Entry 7PHB (electron microscopy, 4.90 A resolution (low resolution: residue-level contacts below are approximate; hydrogen-bond / salt-bridge calls are withheld)); this record covers chains C and 5 of the 56 polymer chains in the assembly.

[Chain C]
Name: 30S ribosomal protein S4
Source organism: Mycoplasma pneumoniae M129
UniProt: P46775 (RS4_MYCPN); residue numbers follow UniProt; this construct covers 1-205
Amino-acid sequence (205 residues; row label = number of the first residue in the row):
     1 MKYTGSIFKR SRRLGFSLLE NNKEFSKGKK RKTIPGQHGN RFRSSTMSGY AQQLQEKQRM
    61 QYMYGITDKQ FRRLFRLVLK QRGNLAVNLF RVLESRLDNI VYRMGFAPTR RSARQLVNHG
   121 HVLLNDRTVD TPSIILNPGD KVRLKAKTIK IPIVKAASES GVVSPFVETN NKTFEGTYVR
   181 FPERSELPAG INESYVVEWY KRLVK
Disordered / not traced: 204-205

[Chain 5]
Molecule: 16S ribosomal RNA
Source organism: Mycoplasma pneumoniae M129
Sequence (1520 nucleotides; row label = number of the first residue in the row):
     1 UUUUUCUGAG AGUUUGAUCC UGGCUCAGGA UUAACGCUGG CGGCAUGCCU AAUACAUGCA
    61 AGUCGAUCGA AAGUAGUAAU ACUUUAGAGG CGAACGGGUG AGUAACACGU AUCCAAUCUA
   121 CCUUAUAAUG GGGGAUAACU AGUUGAAAGA CUAGCUAAUA CCGCAUAAGA ACUUUGGUUC
   181 GCAUGAAUCA AAGUUGAAAG GACCUGCAAG GGUUCGUUAU UUGAUGAGGG UGCGCCAUAU
   241 CAGCUAGUUG GUGGGGUAAC GGCCUACCAA GGCAAUGACG UGUAGCUAUG CUGAGAAGUA
   301 GAAUAGCCAC AAUGGGACUG AGACACGGCC CAUACUCCUA CGGGAGGCAG CAGUAGGGAA
   361 UUUUUCACAA UGAGCGAAAG CUUGAUGGAG CAAUGCCGCG UGAACGAUGA AGGUCUUUAA
   421 GAUUGUAAAG UUCUUUUAUU UGGGAAGAAU GACUUUAGCA GGUAAUGGCU AGAGUUUGAC
   481 UGUACCAUUU UGAAUAAGUG ACGACUAACU AUGUGCCAGC AGUCGCGGUA AUACAUAGGU
   541 CGCAAGCGUU AUCCGGAUUU AUUGGGCGUA AAGCAAGCGC AGGCGGAUUG AAAAGUCUGG
   601 UGUUAAAGGC AGCUGCUUAA CAGUUGUAUG CAUUGGAAAC UAUUAAUCUA GAGUGUGGUA
   661 GGGAGUUUUG GAAUUUCAUG UGGAGCGGUG AAAUGCGUAG AUAUAUGAAG GAACACCAGU
   721 GGCGAAGGCG AAAACUUAGG CCAUUACUGA CGCUUAGGCU UGAAAGUGUG GGGAGCAAAU
   781 AGGAUUAGAU ACCCUAGUAG UCCACACCGU AAACGAUAGA UACUAGCUGU CGGGGCGAUC
   841 CCCUCGGUAG UGAAGUUAAC ACAUUAAGUA UCUCGCCUGG GUAGUACAUU CGCAAGAAUG
   901 AAACUCAAAC GGAAUUGACG GGGACCCGCA CAAGUGGUGG AGCAUGUUGC UUAAUUCGAC
   961 GGUACACGAA AAACCUUACC UAGACUUGAC AUCCUUGGCA AAGUUAUGGA AACAUAAUGG
  1021 AGGUUAACCG AGUGACAGGU GGUGCAUGGU UGUCGUCAGC UCGUGUCGUG AGAUGUUGGG
  1081 UUAAGUCCCG CAACGAGCGC AACCCUUAUC GUUAGUUACA UUGUCUAGCG AGACUGCUAA
  1141 UGCAAAUUGG AGGAAGGAAG GGAUGACGUC AAAUCAUCAU GCCCCUUAUG UCUAGGGCUG
  1201 CAAACGUGCU ACAAUGGCCA AUACAAACAG UCGCCAGCUU GUAAAAGUGA GCAAAUCUGU
  1261 AAAGUUGGUC UCAGUUCGGA UUGAGGGCUG CAAUUCGUCC UCAUGAAGUC GGAAUCACUA
  1321 GUAAUCGCGA AUCAGCUAUG UCGCGGUGAA UACGUUCUCG GGUCUUGUAC ACACCGCCCG
  1381 UCAAACUAUG AAAGCUGGUA AUAUUUAAAA ACGUGUUGCU AACCAUUAGG AAGCGCAUGU
  1441 CAAGGAUAGC ACCGGUGAUU GGAGUUAAGU CGUAACAAGG UACCCCUACG AGAACGUGGG
  1501 GGUGGAUCAC CUCCUUUCUA
Disordered / not traced: 1-4, 181-184, 1020-1027, 1510-1520

[Chain C / chain 5 interface]
Pairs across the interface (96):
  Met-1(C) / U401(5)
  Met-1(C) / A497(5)
  Met-1(C) / A544(5)
  Met-1(C) / A545(5)
  Lys-2(C) / C399(5)
  Lys-2(C) / G400(5)
  Lys-2(C) / U401(5)
  Lys-2(C) / A545(5)
  Tyr-3(C) / U401(5)
  Gly-5(C) / A427(5)
  Ser-6(C) / A427(5)
  Ile-7(C) / A427(5)
  Phe-8(C) / U426(5)
  Phe-8(C) / A427(5)
  Lys-9(C) / U424(5)
  Lys-9(C) / G425(5)
  Lys-9(C) / U540(5)
  Arg-10(C) / C541(5)
  Arg-12(C) / U424(5)
  Arg-13(C) / U540(5)
  Arg-13(C) / C541(5)
  Glu-24(C) / U426(5)
  Lys-27(C) / G406(5)
  Lys-27(C) / A407(5)
  Lys-27(C) / G409(5)
  Gly-28(C) / A407(5)
  Gly-28(C) / U408(5)
  Lys-29(C) / A407(5)
  Lys-29(C) / U408(5)
  Lys-29(C) / G409(5)
  Lys-29(C) / A422(5)
  Arg-31(C) / G409(5)
  Arg-31(C) / U423(5)
  Pro-35(C) / U424(5)
  Gly-36(C) / U423(5)
  Gly-36(C) / G539(5)
  Gln-37(C) / U414(5)
  Gln-37(C) / G539(5)
  His-38(C) / C509(5)
  Phe-42(C) / C509(5)
  Ser-45(C) / A508(5)
  Tyr-50(C) / U506(5)
  Tyr-50(C) / A507(5)
  Ala-51(C) / A507(5)
  Leu-54(C) / A507(5)
  Lys-57(C) / C543(5)
  Gln-58(C) / G542(5)
  Gln-58(C) / C543(5)
  Gln-61(C) / C543(5)
  Thr-67(C) / A544(5)
  Asp-68(C) / C543(5)
  Asp-68(C) / A544(5)
  Lys-69(C) / G398(5)
  Lys-69(C) / A544(5)
  Lys-69(C) / A545(5)
  Lys-69(C) / G546(5)
  Gln-70(C) / G398(5)
  Gln-70(C) / C399(5)
  Arg-73(C) / C397(5)
  Arg-73(C) / G398(5)
  Arg-73(C) / A619(5)
  Lys-80(C) / A611(5)
  Arg-82(C) / C6(5)
  Thr-109(C) / A404(5)
  Arg-111(C) / A403(5)
  Ser-112(C) / A403(5)
  Arg-114(C) / G400(5)
  Gln-115(C) / G402(5)
  Gln-115(C) / A403(5)
  Gln-115(C) / A493(5)
  Asn-118(C) / C399(5)
  Asn-118(C) / G400(5)
  Asn-118(C) / U436(5)
  His-119(C) / U434(5)
  His-119(C) / U435(5)
  His-119(C) / U436(5)
  His-119(C) / A493(5)
  Arg-127(C) / U618(5)
  Thr-128(C) / U617(5)
  Val-129(C) / U617(5)
  Asp-130(C) / U617(5)
  Thr-131(C) / U617(5)
  Thr-131(C) / U618(5)
  Thr-131(C) / A619(5)
  Pro-132(C) / C399(5)
  Ser-133(C) / C399(5)
  Ile-134(C) / U618(5)
  Lys-145(C) / A487(5)
  Ile-151(C) / C433(5)
  Ile-151(C) / U434(5)
  Pro-152(C) / C433(5)
  Ile-153(C) / C433(5)
  Lys-201(C) / A9(5)
  Lys-201(C) / G28(5)
  Arg-202(C) / G28(5)
  Arg-202(C) / G29(5)
Other interface residues (no listed pair), chain C (66 interface residues in all): Lys-23, Thr-33, Asn-40, Thr-46, Tyr-62, Pro-108, Lys-147, Lys-150, Glu-198, Tyr-200
Other interface residues (no listed pair), chain 5 (54 interface residues in all): C415, U488, A504, U510, G538, C610, C616, A620

[Overview]
66 residues of chain C face 54 of chain 5 across their interface.
Here chain C is 30S ribosomal protein S4 and chain 5 is 16S ribosomal RNA, both from Mycoplasma pneumoniae
M129. Entry 7PHB (70S ribosome with A- and P-site tRNAs in chloramphenicol-treated Mycoplasma pneumoniae
cells) was determined by electron microscopy together with 7OOC, 7OOD, 7P6Z, 7PAH, 7PAI, 7PAJ and 23 further
entries from the same study.
